Entry 2Y5T (X-ray diffraction, 2.20 A resolution); this record covers chains A and G of the 5 polymer chains in the assembly.

== Chain A ==
Name: CIIC1 fab fragment heavy chain
Source organism: Mus musculus
Notes: antibody fragment or engineered binder
Amino-acid sequence (232 residues; numbered 1 to 232; the number before each row is that of its first residue):
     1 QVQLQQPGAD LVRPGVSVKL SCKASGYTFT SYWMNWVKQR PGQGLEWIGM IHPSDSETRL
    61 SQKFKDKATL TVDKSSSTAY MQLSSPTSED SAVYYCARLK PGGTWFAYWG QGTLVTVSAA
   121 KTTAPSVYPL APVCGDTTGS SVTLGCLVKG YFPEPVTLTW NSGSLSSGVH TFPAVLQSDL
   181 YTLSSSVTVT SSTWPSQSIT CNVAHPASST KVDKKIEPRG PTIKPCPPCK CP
Not modelled in the structure: 223-232
Disulfide bonds: C22-C96, C146-C201

== Chain G ==
Name: C1
Notes: fragment: c1-epitope
Amino-acid sequence (34 residues; each row starts with the number of its first residue):
     1 GPPGPPGPPG PPGPPGARGL TGRPGDAGPP GPPG
Not modelled in the structure: 1-3, 28-34
Modified positions: P3, P6, P9, P12, P15, P24, P30, P33 (4-hydroxyproline; HYP)

== Interface between chain A and chain G ==
Residue-residue contacts (5; chain A residue first):
  R59(A) with R23(G)
  Q62(A) with R23(G), hydrogen bond
  G102(A) with A17(G)
  G103(A) with A17(G)
  T104(A) with A17(G)
Interface residues without a listed pair, chain A (6 interface residues in all): M50
Interface residues without a listed pair, chain G (5 interface residues in all): G16, R18, L20

== Summary ==
Chain A and chain G form an interface of 6 and 5 residues respectively, with 1 hydrogen bond. The
hydrogen-bonded pair is Q62(A)-R23(G).
Here chain A is CIIC1 fab fragment heavy chain (Mus musculus) and chain G is C1. Entry 2Y5T (Crystal structure
of the pathogenic autoantibody CIIC1 in complex with the triple-helical C1 peptide) was determined by X-ray
diffraction.
